1I97 - chains A and J of the 21 polymer chains in the assembly; structure by X-ray diffraction, 4.50 A resolution (low resolution: residue-level contacts below are approximate; hydrogen-bond / salt-bridge calls are withheld).

== Chain A ==
Molecule: 16S RRNA
Organism: Thermus thermophilus
Sequence (1514 nucleotides; numbered 2 to 1515; the number before each row is that of its first residue):
     2 UGUUGGAGAG UUUGAUCCUG GCUCAGGGUG AACGCUGGCG GCGUGCCUAA GACAUGCAAG
    62 UCGUGCGGGC CGCGGGGUUU UACUCCGUGG UCAGCGGCGG ACGGGUGAGU AACGCGUGGG
   122 UGACCUACCC GGAAGAGGGG GACAACCCGG GGAAACUCGG GCUAAUCCCC CAUGUGGACC
   182 CGCCCCUUGG GGUGUGUCCA AAGGGCUUUG CCCGCUUCCG GAUGGGCCCG CGUCCCAUCA
   242 GCUAGUUGGU GGGGUAAUGG CCCACCAAGG CGACGACGGG UAGCCGGUCU GAGAGGAUGG
   302 CCGGCCACAG GGGCACUGAG ACACGGGCCC CACUCCUACG GGAGGCAGCA GUUAGGAAUC
   362 UUCCGCAAUG GGCGCAAGCC UGACGGAGCG ACGCCGCUUG GAGGAAGAAG CCCUUCGGGG
   422 UGUAAACUCC UGAACCCGGG ACGAAACCCC CGACGAGGGG ACUGACGGUA CCGGGGUAAU
   482 AGCGCCGGCC AACUCCGUGC CAGCAGCCGC GGUAAUACGG AGGGCGCGAG CGUUACCCGG
   542 AUUCACUGGG CGUAAAGGGC GUGUAGGCGG CCUGGGGCGU CCCAUGUGAA AGACCACGGC
   602 UCAACCGUGG GGGAGCGUGG GAUACGCUCA GGCUAGACGG UGGGAGAGGG UGGUGGAAUU
   662 CCCGGAGUAG CGGUGAAAUG CGCAGAUACC GGGAGGAACG CCGAUGGCGA AGGCAGCCAC
   722 CUGGUCCACC CGUGACGCUG AGGCGCGAAA GCGUGGGGAG CAAACCGGAU UAGAUACCCG
   782 GGUAGUCCAC GCCCUAAACG AUGCGCGCUA GGUCUCUGGG UCUCCUGGGG GCCGAAGCUA
   842 ACGCGUUAAG CGCGCCGCCU GGGGAGUACG GCCGCAAGGC UGAAACUCAA AGGAAUUGAC
   902 GGGGGCCCGC ACAAGCGGUG GAGCAUGUGG UUUAAUUCGA AGCAACGCGA AGAACCUUAC
   962 CAGGCCUUGA CAUGCUAGGG AACCCGGGUG AAAGCCUGGG GUGCCCCGCG AGGGGAGCCC
  1022 UAGCACAGGU GCUGCAUGGC CGUCGUCAGC UCGUGCCGUG AGGUGUUGGG UUAAGUCCCG
  1082 CAACGAGCGC AACCCCCGCC GUUAGUUGCC AGCGGUUCGG CCGGGCACUC UAACGGGACU
  1142 GCCCGCGAAA GCGGGAGGAA GGAGGGGACG ACGUCUGGUC AGCAUGGCCC UUACGGCCUG
  1202 GGCGACACAC GUGCUACAAU GCCCACUACA AAGCGAUGCC ACCCGGCAAC GGGGAGCUAA
  1262 UCGCAAAAAG GUGGGCCCAG UUCGGAUUGG GGUCUGCAAC CCGACCCCAU GAAGCCGGAA
  1322 UCGCUAGUAA UCGCGGAUCA GCCAUGCCGC GGUGAAUACG UUCCCGGGCC UUGUACACAC
  1382 CGCCCGUCAC GCCAUGGGAG CGGGCUCUAC CCGAAGUCGC CGGGAGCCUA CGGGCAGGCG
  1442 CCGAGGGUAG GGCCCGUGAC UGGGGCGAAG UCGUAACAAG GUAGCUGUAC CGGAAGGUGC
  1502 GGCUGGAUCA CCUC
Bound ions: Mg2+ site 1 near G21 (its only coordinating residue here); Mg2+ site 2 near G78 (its only coordinating residue here); Mg2+ site 3 near G104 (its only coordinating residue here); Mg2+ site 4 near A166 (its only coordinating residue here); Mg2+ site 5 near G183 (its only coordinating residue here); Mg2+ site 6 near G190 (its only coordinating residue here); Mg2+ site 7: G294, G541; Mg2+ site 8 near C526 (its only coordinating residue here); Mg2+ site 9 near U543 (its only coordinating residue here); Mg2+ site 10: A555, A556, A557; Mg2+ site 11 near G571 (its only coordinating residue here); Mg2+ site 12: G578, C579, G580; 10 more Mg2+ sites not listed
Ligand contacts:
  - tetracycline (TAC), molecule 1: A238, U239, C240, A241, G242, G871, G872, C873, U882
  - tetracycline (TAC), molecule 2: G910, C911, G1166, G1167, U1326, A1327, A1359
  - tetracycline (TAC), molecule 3: G918, G919, U920, U1213, G1214, U1322, C1323, G1324, A1330, A1331, U1332
  - tetracycline (TAC), molecule 4: G943, G1035, C1036, C1176, U1177, G1178, G1179
  - tetracycline (TAC), molecule 5: U1141, G1142, C1143, C1144, C1145, G1146, C1147, A1151, G1152, C1153, G1154, G1155, G1156, G1163
  - octadecatungstenyl diphosphate (WO2): C511, U1177, C1379
What the authors report for this chain:
  - binding site for tetracycline: G943

== Chain J ==
Molecule: 30S ribosomal protein S10
Organism: Thermus thermophilus
Reference sequence: P80375 (RS10_THETH); residues 2-105 here correspond to UniProt positions 1-104 (UniProt number = residue number - 1)
Chain sequence (104 residues; row label = number of the first residue in the row):
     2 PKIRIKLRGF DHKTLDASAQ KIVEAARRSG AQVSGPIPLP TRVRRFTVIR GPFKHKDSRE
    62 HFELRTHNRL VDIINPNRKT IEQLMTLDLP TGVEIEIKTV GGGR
Unresolved in the structure: 2, 101-105
Ligand contacts: octadecatungstenyl diphosphate (WO2): Thr15, Ala18, Leu90, Pro91

== Chain A / chain J interface ==
Contacting residue pairs (11; chain A residue first):
  C949(A) - Lys55(J)
  C1041(A) - Gly52(J)
  C1042(A) - Gly52(J)
  A1105(A) - Gly36(J)
  A1105(A) - Ile38(J)
  G1106(A) - Ser35(J)
  U1107(A) - Arg5(J)
  U1132(A) - Leu40(J)
  U1132(A) - Pro41(J)
  A1133(A) - Pro41(J)
  A1133(A) - Thr42(J)
Other interface residues (no listed pair), chain A (11 interface residues in all): G950, A1134, C1235
Other interface residues (no listed pair), chain J (11 interface residues in all): His13, Arg45

== Overview ==
Chain A and chain J each contribute 11 residues to their interface. Ligands of chain A: octadecatungstenyl
diphosphate and 5 copies of tetracycline. Ligands of chain J: octadecatungstenyl diphosphate. G294(A) and
G541(A) form the Mg2+ site 7. A555(A), A556(A) and A557(A) coordinate Mg2+ site 10. The paper reports a
binding site for tetracycline at G943(A).
Chain A is 16S RRNA and chain J is 30S ribosomal protein S10, both from Thermus thermophilus; the structure,
Crystal structure of the 30S ribosomal subunit from thermus thermophilus in complex with tetracycline, was
determined by X-ray diffraction, deposited together with 1I94, 1I95 and 1I96.
